PDB entry 2VQF | X-ray diffraction, 2.90 A resolution | chains A and H of the 23 polymer chains in the assembly

# Chain A
Molecule: 16S RRNA
Organism: Thermus thermophilus
Sequence (1522 nucleotides; row label = number of the first residue in the row; note: 42 numbers in that range are skipped by the numbering (no residue carries them; nothing is unmodelled there); a row labelled like 190A-190L holds insertion residues (190A, then the next letters in order); numbering starts at 0):
     0 UUUGUUGGAGAGUUUGAUCCUGGCUCAGGGUGAACGCUGGCGGCGUGCCU
    50 AAGACAUGCAAGUCGUGCGGG
    73 CCGCGGGGUUUU
    88 ACUCCG
    95 UGGUC
   101 AGCGGCGGACGGGUGAGUAACGCGUGGGU
  129A G
   130 ACCUACCCGGAAGAGGGGGACAACCCGGGGAAACUCGGGCUAAUCCCCCA
   180 UGUGGACCCGC
190A-190L CCCUUGGGGUGU
   191 GUCCAAAGGGCUUU
   216 GCCCGCUUCCGGAUGGGCCCGCGUCCCAUCAGCUAGUUGGUGGGGUAAUG
   266 GCCCACCAAGGCGACGACGGGUAGCCGGUCUGAGAGGAUGGCCGGCCACA
   316 GGGGCACUGAGACACGGGCCCCACUCCUACGGGAGGCAGCAGUUAGGAAU
   366 CUUCCGCAAUGGGCGCAAGCCUGACGGAGCGACGCCGCUUGGAGGAAGAA
   416 GCCCUUCGGGGUGUAAACUCCUGAA
   442 CCCGGGACGAAACCCCCGACGA
   474 GGGGACUGACGGUACCGGG
   494 GUAAUAGCGCCGGCCAACUCCGUGCCAGCAGCCGCGGUAAUACGGAGGGC
   544 GCGAGCGUUACCCGGAUUCACUGGGCGUAAAGGGCGUGUAGGCGGCCUGG
   594 GGCGUCCCAUGUGAAAGACCACGGCUCAACCGUGGGGGAGCGUGGGAUAC
   644 GCUCAGGCUAGACGGUGGGAGAGGGUGGUGGAAUUCCCGGAGUAGCGGUG
   694 AAAUGCGCAGAUACCGGGAGGAACGCCGAUGGCGAAGGCAGCCACCUGGU
   744 CCACCCGUGACGCUGAGGCGCGAAAGCGUGGGGAGCAAACCGGAUUAGAU
   794 ACCCGGGUAGUCCACGCCCUAAACGAUGCGCGCUAGGUCUCUGGGUCU
   848 CCUGGGGGCCGAAGCUAACGCGUUAAGCGCGCCGCCUGGGGAGUACGGCC
   898 GCAAGGCUGAAACUCAAAGGAAUUGACGGGGGCCCGCACAAGCGGUGGAG
   948 CAUGUGGUUUAAUUCGAAGCAACGCGAAGAACCUUACCAGGCCUUGACAU
   998 GCUAGG
 1003A G
  1004 AACCCGGGUGAAAGCCUGGGGUGCCCC
1030A-1030D GCGA
  1031 GGGGAGCCCUAGCACAGGUGCUGCAUGGCCGUCGUCAGCUCGUGCCGUGA
  1081 GGUGUUGGGUUAAGUCCCGCAACGAGCGCAACCCCCGCCGUUAGUUGCCA
  1131 GCGGUUCGGCCGGGCACUCUAACGGGACUGCCCGCGAAA
  1171 GCGGGAGGAAGGAGGGGACGACGUCUGGUCAGCAUGGCCCUUACGGCCUG
  1221 GGCGACACACGUGCUACAAUGCCCACUACAAAGCGAUGCCACCCGGCAAC
  1271 GGGGAGCUAAUCGCAAAAAGGUGGGCCCAGUUCGGAUUGGGGUCUGCAAC
  1321 CCGACCCCAUGAAGCCGGAAUCGCUAGUAAUCGCGGAUCAG
 1361A C
  1362 CAUGCCGCGGUGAAUACGUUCCCGGGCCUUGUACACACCGCCCGUCACGC
  1412 CAUGGGAGCGGGCUCUACCCGAAGUCGCCGGG
  1446 AGCCUACGGG
  1459 CAGGCGCCGAGGGUAGGGCCCGUGACUGGGGCGAAGUCGUAACAAGGUAG
  1509 CUGUACCGGAAGGUGCGGCUGGAUCACCUCCUUUCU
Disordered / not traced: 0-4, 1535-1538
Metal / ion sites: K+ site 1 near G9 (its only coordinating residue here); Mg2+ site 1: U12, G22; K+ site 2 near U14 (its only coordinating residue here); Mg2+ site 2: C18, C19; Mg2+ site 3 near G21 (its only coordinating residue here); Mg2+ site 4 near C48 (its only coordinating residue here); Mg2+ site 5: C48, G115; Mg2+ site 6 near A53 (its only coordinating residue here); Mg2+ site 7: C58, U387; K+ site 3: G66, C381; Mg2+ site 8 near C106 (its only coordinating residue here); Mg2+ site 9: A109, G331; 122 more Mg2+ sites not listed; 57 more K+ sites not listed
Small-molecule neighbours: paromomycin (PAR): G1405, U1406, C1407, A1408, C1409, G1489, C1490, G1491, A1492, A1493, G1494, U1495, C1496

# Chain H
Name: 30S ribosomal protein S8
Organism: Thermus thermophilus
UniProt: Q5SHQ2 (RS8_THET8); numbering as in UniProt (aligned over 1-138)
Amino-acid sequence (138 residues; row label = number of the first residue in the row):
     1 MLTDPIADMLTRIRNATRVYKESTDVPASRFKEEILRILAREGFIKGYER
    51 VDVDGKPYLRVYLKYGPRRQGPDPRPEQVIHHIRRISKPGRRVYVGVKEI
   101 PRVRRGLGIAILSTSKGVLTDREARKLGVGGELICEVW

# Chain A / chain H interface
Contacting residue pairs - 73 pairs, chain A then chain H:
  C564(A) with Arg91(H), hydrogen bond to the sugar
  C586(A) with Pro89(H), phosphate contact; Gly90(H), sugar contact
  G587(A) with Thr3(H), sugar contact; Pro89(H), phosphate contact; Arg92(H), salt bridge to the phosphate
  G588(A) with Met1(H), sugar contact; Leu2(H), sugar contact; Pro5(H), phosphate contact
  C589(A) with Pro5(H), phosphate contact; Ala28(H), sugar contact; Ser29(H), phosphate contact; Lys32(H), salt bridge to the phosphate
  C590(A) with Ser29(H), phosphate contact; Arg30(H), hydrogen bond to the phosphate
  U591(A) with Arg30(H), salt bridge to the phosphate
  G597(A) with Tyr94(H), hydrogen bond to the base
  U598(A) with Tyr94(H), phosphate contact
  C599(A) with Val95(H), sugar contact; Gly96(H), phosphate contact; Val97(H), phosphate contact; Val129(H), sugar contact; Gly130(H), hydrogen bond to the sugar; Gly131(H), sugar contact
  C600(A) with Gly96(H), phosphate contact; Val97(H), hydrogen bond to the phosphate; Gly128(H), sugar contact; Val129(H), sugar contact
  A640(A) with Ser115(H), hydrogen bond to the sugar
  U641(A) with Ser115(H), sugar contact
  A642(A) with Ser113(H), hydrogen bond to the sugar; Thr114(H), base contact; Ser115(H), base contact; Gly117(H), sugar contact; Val118(H), sugar contact
  C643(A) with Phe31(H), sugar contact; Arg92(H), sugar contact; Ser113(H), hydrogen bond to the sugar; Glu132(H), hydrogen bond to the sugar
  G644(A) with Arg92(H), sugar contact
  U652(A) with Lys56(H), hydrogen bond to the phosphate
  A653(A) with Lys56(H), salt bridge to the phosphate
  G654(A) with Met1(H), hydrogen bond to the sugar
  A753(A) with Met1(H), base contact
  G823(A) with Thr3(H), base contact
  C824(A) with Met1(H), hydrogen bond to the sugar; Leu2(H), sugar contact
  G825(A) with Leu2(H), sugar contact; Asp8(H), hydrogen bond to the sugar; Thr11(H), base contact; Arg12(H), hydrogen bond to the sugar
  C826(A) with Arg12(H), sugar contact; Asn15(H), hydrogen bond to the base
  U827(A) with Asn15(H), sugar contact; Val19(H), sugar contact
  A828(A) with Lys21(H), salt bridge to the phosphate
  A860(A) with Arg18(H), sugar contact; Arg75(H), hydrogen bond to the phosphate
  G861(A) with Arg75(H), salt bridge to the phosphate
  G874(A) with Asn15(H), base contact
  C875(A) with Thr11(H), base contact; Arg14(H), hydrogen bond to the sugar; Asn15(H), hydrogen bond to the base
  G876(A) with Ala7(H), sugar contact; Thr11(H), hydrogen bond to the sugar; Arg14(H), salt bridge to the phosphate
  C877(A) with Thr3(H), hydrogen bond to the base; Asp4(H), sugar contact; Lys88(H), salt bridge to the phosphate; Pro89(H), sugar contact
  G878(A) with Thr3(H), sugar contact; Lys88(H), phosphate contact; Pro89(H), phosphate contact
Interface residues without a listed pair, chain A (37 interface residues in all): A632, G755, A859, C879
Interface residues without a listed pair, chain H (44 interface residues in all): Pro57, Lys98, Glu99, Lys116

# Overview
Chain A and chain H form an interface of 37 and 44 residues respectively; the contacts include 20 hydrogen
bonds and 8 salt bridges. Among the polar pairs are G597(A)-Tyr94(H), C826(A)-Asn15(H) and C875(A)-Asn15(H).
Bound to chain A: paromomycin.
Chain A is 16S RRNA and chain H is 30S ribosomal protein S8, both from Thermus thermophilus; the structure,
Modified uridines with C5-methylene substituents at the first position of the tRNA anticodon stabilize U-G
wobble ..., was determined by X-ray diffraction, deposited together with 2VQE.
